Entry 9CJB (electron microscopy, 1.97 A resolution); this record covers chains B and D of the 4 polymer chains in the assembly.

Chain B (and D):
Name: Nitrogenase molybdenum-iron protein beta chain
From: Azotobacter vinelandii
Notes: EC 1.18.6.1; chain D of this document is another copy of the same molecule, construct and numbering; everything in this record applies to it too
UniProt: P07329 (NIFK_AZOVI); numbering as in UniProt (aligned over 1-523)
Sequence (523 residues; numbered 1 to 523; the number before each row is that of its first residue):
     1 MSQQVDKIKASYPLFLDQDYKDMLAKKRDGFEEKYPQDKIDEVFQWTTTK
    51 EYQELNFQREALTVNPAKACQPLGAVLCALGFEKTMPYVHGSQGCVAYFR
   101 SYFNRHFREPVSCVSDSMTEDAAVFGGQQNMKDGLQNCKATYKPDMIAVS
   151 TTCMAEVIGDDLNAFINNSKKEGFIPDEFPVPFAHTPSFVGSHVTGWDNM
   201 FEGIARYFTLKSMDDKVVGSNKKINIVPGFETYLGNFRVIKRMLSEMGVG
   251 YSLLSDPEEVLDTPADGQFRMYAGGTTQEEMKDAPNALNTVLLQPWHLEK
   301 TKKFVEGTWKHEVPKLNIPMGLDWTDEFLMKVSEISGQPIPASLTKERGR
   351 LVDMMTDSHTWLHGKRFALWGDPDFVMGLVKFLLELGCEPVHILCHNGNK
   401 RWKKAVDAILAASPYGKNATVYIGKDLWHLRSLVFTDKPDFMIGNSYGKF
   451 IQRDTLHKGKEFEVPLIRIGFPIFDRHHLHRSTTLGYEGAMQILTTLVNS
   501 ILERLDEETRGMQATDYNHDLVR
Not modelled in the structure: 1
Ion coordination: fe(8)-S(7) cluster Fe: Cys-70, Cys-95, Cys-153 (shared with 3 residues of chain A); Fe ion site 1: Arg-108, Glu-109 (shared with Asp-353(D), Asp-357(D) of chain D); Fe ion site 2: Asp-353, Asp-357 (shared with Arg-108(D), Glu-109(D) of chain D)
Residues lining bound ligands: fe(8)-S(7) cluster (CLF): Cys-70, Pro-72, Ser-92, Gly-94, Cys-95, Tyr-98, Phe-99, Thr-152, Cys-153, Ser-188
UniProt features mapped onto this chain:
  - binding site ([8Fe-7S] cluster): Cys-70, Cys-95, Cys-153, Ser-188
Reported in the primary citation:
  - conformationally variable residues (side-chain flip): Gln-93

Chain B / chain D interface:
Contacting residue pairs (139):
  Lys-7(B) / Arg-366(D)
  Ser-11(B) / Tyr-517(D)  hydrogen bond (backbone-side chain)
  Ser-11(B) / Asn-518(D)  hydrogen bond
  Tyr-12(B) / Glu-508(D)
  Tyr-12(B) / Thr-509(D)
  Tyr-12(B) / Thr-515(D)
  Tyr-12(B) / Tyr-517(D)
  Tyr-12(B) / Asn-518(D)
  Phe-15(B) / Tyr-517(D)
  Leu-16(B) / Ala-514(D)
  Leu-16(B) / Thr-515(D)
  Lys-34(B) / Gln-513(D)  hydrogen bond
  Gln-37(B) / Gln-513(D)  hydrogen bond
  Arg-105(B) / Val-522(D)
  Arg-108(B) / Asp-357(D)
  Arg-108(B) / Arg-523(D)  hydrogen bond (side chain-backbone)
  Glu-109(B) / Asp-353(D)
  Arg-238(B) / Arg-350(D)
  Glu-258(B) / Arg-350(D)  salt bridge
  Glu-259(B) / Lys-346(D)  salt bridge
  Glu-259(B) / Arg-350(D)  salt bridge
  Asp-262(B) / Arg-350(D)  salt bridge
  Pro-264(B) / Lys-346(D)
  Pro-264(B) / Gly-349(D)
  Pro-264(B) / Arg-350(D)
  Ala-265(B) / Gly-349(D)  hydrogen bond (backbone-backbone)
  Ala-265(B) / Val-352(D)
  Ala-265(B) / Asp-353(D)
  Lys-346(B) / Glu-259(D)  salt bridge
  Lys-346(B) / Pro-264(D)
  Gly-349(B) / Pro-264(D)
  Gly-349(B) / Ala-265(D)  hydrogen bond (backbone-backbone)
  Arg-350(B) / Arg-238(D)
  Arg-350(B) / Glu-258(D)  salt bridge
  Arg-350(B) / Glu-259(D)  salt bridge
  Arg-350(B) / Asp-262(D)  salt bridge
  Arg-350(B) / Pro-264(D)
  Val-352(B) / Ala-265(D)
  Asp-353(B) / Glu-109(D)
  Asp-353(B) / Ala-265(D)
  Met-354(B) / His-478(D)  hydrogen bond (backbone-side chain)
  Met-354(B) / Arg-481(D)
  Asp-357(B) / Arg-108(D)
  Asp-357(B) / His-477(D)
  Asp-357(B) / His-478(D)
  Ser-358(B) / His-477(D)  hydrogen bond
  Ser-358(B) / His-478(D)  hydrogen bond
  Trp-361(B) / His-477(D)
  Ser-446(B) / Leu-521(D)
  Tyr-447(B) / Leu-521(D)  hydrophobic
  Lys-449(B) / Asp-506(D)  salt bridge
  Lys-449(B) / His-519(D)
  Lys-449(B) / Asp-520(D)  hydrogen bond (side chain-backbone)
  Phe-450(B) / His-519(D)
  Gln-452(B) / Arg-510(D)
  Arg-453(B) / Arg-510(D)
  Arg-453(B) / Met-512(D)
  Arg-453(B) / Asp-516(D)  salt bridge
  Asp-454(B) / Met-512(D)
  Leu-456(B) / Arg-510(D)
  His-457(B) / Met-512(D)
  Glu-463(B) / Arg-510(D)  salt bridge
  Arg-468(B) / Asp-506(D)  salt bridge
  Phe-474(B) / Leu-521(D)
  Phe-474(B) / Val-522(D)
  Phe-474(B) / Arg-523(D)  hydrogen bond (backbone-backbone)
  Asp-475(B) / Leu-502(D)
  Asp-475(B) / Asp-506(D)
  Asp-475(B) / Leu-521(D)  hydrogen bond (backbone-backbone)
  Asp-475(B) / Arg-523(D)
  Arg-476(B) / Asn-499(D)
  Arg-476(B) / Leu-502(D)
  Arg-476(B) / Glu-503(D)
  Arg-476(B) / Asp-506(D)  salt bridge
  His-477(B) / Asp-357(D)
  His-477(B) / Ser-358(D)  hydrogen bond
  His-477(B) / Trp-361(D)
  His-477(B) / Thr-495(D)
  His-477(B) / Val-498(D)
  His-477(B) / Asn-499(D)  hydrogen bond (backbone-side chain)
  His-477(B) / Leu-502(D)
  His-477(B) / Arg-523(D)  hydrogen bond (side chain-backbone)
  His-478(B) / Met-354(D)  hydrogen bond (side chain-backbone)
  His-478(B) / Asp-357(D)
  His-478(B) / Ser-358(D)  hydrogen bond
  His-478(B) / Leu-494(D)
  His-478(B) / Thr-495(D)
  Leu-479(B) / Asn-499(D)
  Arg-481(B) / Met-354(D)
  Leu-494(B) / His-478(D)
  Thr-495(B) / His-477(D)
  Val-498(B) / His-477(D)
  Asn-499(B) / Arg-476(D)
  Asn-499(B) / His-477(D)  hydrogen bond (side chain-backbone)
  Asn-499(B) / Leu-479(D)
  Leu-502(B) / Asp-475(D)
  Leu-502(B) / Arg-476(D)
  Leu-502(B) / His-477(D)
  Glu-503(B) / Arg-476(D)  salt bridge
  Glu-503(B) / Glu-503(D)
  Asp-506(B) / Lys-449(D)  salt bridge
  Asp-506(B) / Arg-468(D)  salt bridge
  Asp-506(B) / Asp-475(D)
  Asp-506(B) / Arg-476(D)  salt bridge
  Glu-507(B) / Glu-507(D)
  Glu-508(B) / Tyr-12(D)
  Thr-509(B) / Tyr-12(D)
  Arg-510(B) / Gln-452(D)
  Arg-510(B) / Arg-453(D)
  Arg-510(B) / Leu-456(D)
  Arg-510(B) / Glu-463(D)  salt bridge
  Met-512(B) / Arg-453(D)
  Met-512(B) / Asp-454(D)
  Met-512(B) / His-457(D)
  Gln-513(B) / Lys-34(D)  hydrogen bond
  Gln-513(B) / Gln-37(D)  hydrogen bond
  Ala-514(B) / Leu-16(D)
  Thr-515(B) / Tyr-12(D)
  Thr-515(B) / Leu-16(D)
  Asp-516(B) / Arg-453(D)  salt bridge
  Tyr-517(B) / Ser-11(D)  hydrogen bond (side chain-backbone)
  Tyr-517(B) / Tyr-12(D)
  Tyr-517(B) / Phe-15(D)
  Asn-518(B) / Ser-11(D)  hydrogen bond
  Asn-518(B) / Tyr-12(D)
  His-519(B) / Lys-449(D)
  His-519(B) / Phe-450(D)
  Asp-520(B) / Lys-449(D)  hydrogen bond (backbone-side chain)
  Leu-521(B) / Ser-446(D)
  Leu-521(B) / Tyr-447(D)  hydrophobic
  Leu-521(B) / Phe-450(D)  hydrophobic
  Leu-521(B) / Phe-474(D)
  Leu-521(B) / Asp-475(D)  hydrogen bond (backbone-backbone)
  Val-522(B) / Arg-105(D)
  Val-522(B) / Phe-474(D)
  Arg-523(B) / Arg-108(D)  hydrogen bond (backbone-side chain)
  Arg-523(B) / Phe-474(D)  hydrogen bond (backbone-backbone)
  Arg-523(B) / Asp-475(D)
  Arg-523(B) / His-477(D)  hydrogen bond (backbone-side chain)
Other interface residues (no listed pair), chain B (72 interface residues in all): Pro-13, Ile-40, Phe-44, Thr-263, Met-491, Leu-505
Other interface residues (no listed pair), chain D (73 interface residues in all): Pro-13, Leu-14, Ile-40, Phe-44, Thr-263, Met-491, Leu-505

Summary:
Chain B and chain D form an interface of 72 and 73 residues respectively; the contacts include 28 hydrogen
bonds and 19 salt bridges. Polar contacts include Glu-258(B)/Arg-350(D), Glu-259(B)/Lys-346(D) and
Glu-259(B)/Arg-350(D). Bound to chain B: fe(8)-S(7) cluster. From UniProt: 4 [8Fe-7S] cluster-binding residues
on chain B. The paper reports conformational variability at Gln-93(B).
Both chains are Nitrogenase molybdenum-iron protein beta chain (Azotobacter vinelandii). Entry 9CJB (CryoEM
structure of nitrogenase MoFe-protein 60 minute time point under alkaline turnover) was determined by electron
microscopy together with 9CJC, 9CJD, 9CJE and 9CJF from the same study.
